Entry 1U45 (X-ray diffraction, 2.01 A resolution); this record covers chains C and A of the 3 polymer chains in the assembly.

== Chain C ==
Molecule: DNA template strand with 8-oxoguanine
Sequence (15 nucleotides; row label = number of the first residue in the row; numbering starts at 0):
     0 CATGCGAGTCAGGCT
Unresolved in the structure: 0-1, 13-14
Modified / non-standard residues: 8OG (8-oxo-2'-deoxy-guanosine-5'-monophosphate) at position 3

== Chain A ==
Name: DNA polymerase I
From: Geobacillus stearothermophilus
Notes: EC 2.7.7.7; fragment: analogous to the E. coli klenow fragment
Reference sequence: P52026 (DPO1_BACST); residue numbers follow UniProt; this construct covers 304-876
Chain sequence (580 residues; each row starts with the number of its first residue):
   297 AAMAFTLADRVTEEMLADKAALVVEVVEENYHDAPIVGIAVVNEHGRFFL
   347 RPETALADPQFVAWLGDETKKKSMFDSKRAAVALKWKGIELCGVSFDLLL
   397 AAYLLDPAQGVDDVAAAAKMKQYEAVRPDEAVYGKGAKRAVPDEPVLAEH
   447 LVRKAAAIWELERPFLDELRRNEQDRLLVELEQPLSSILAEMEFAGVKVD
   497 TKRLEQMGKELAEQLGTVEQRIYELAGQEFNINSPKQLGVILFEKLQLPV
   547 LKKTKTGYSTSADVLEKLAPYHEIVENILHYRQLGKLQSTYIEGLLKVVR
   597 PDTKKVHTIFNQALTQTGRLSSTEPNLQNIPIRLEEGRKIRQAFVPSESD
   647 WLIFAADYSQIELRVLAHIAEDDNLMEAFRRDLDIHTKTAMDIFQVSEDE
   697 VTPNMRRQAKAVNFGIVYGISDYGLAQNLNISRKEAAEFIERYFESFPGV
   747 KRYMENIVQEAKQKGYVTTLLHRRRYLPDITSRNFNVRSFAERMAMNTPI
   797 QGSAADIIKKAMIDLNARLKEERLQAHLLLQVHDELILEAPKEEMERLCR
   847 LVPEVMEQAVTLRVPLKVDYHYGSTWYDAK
Metal / ion sites: Mg2+: Asp-653, Tyr-654
Swiss-Prot annotation at these positions:
  - natural variant: Arg-306 (S306R: In strain: X; this construct carries the variant), Glu-309 (D309E: In strain: X; this construct carries the variant), Val-320 (V320L: In strain: X), Asp-329 (H329D: In strain: X; this construct carries the variant), His-341 (R341H: In strain: X; this construct carries the variant), Gln-356 (K356Q: In strain: X; this construct carries the variant), Val-358 (L358V: In strain: X; this construct carries the variant), Ser-369 (T369S: In strain: X; this construct carries the variant), Cys-388 (R388C: In strain: X; this construct carries the variant), Ser-391 (V391S: In strain: X; this construct carries the variant), Ala-411 (A411R: In strain: X), Ala-413 (V413A: In strain: X; this construct carries the variant), 33 further natural variant entries in UniProt

== How chain C and chain A interact ==
Pairs across the interface - 50 pairs, chain C then chain A:
  DT2(C) / Ser-717(A)  hydrogen bond to the base
  DT2(C) / Tyr-719(A)  sugar contact
  DT2(C) / Gly-720(A)  base contact
  DT2(C) / Arg-729(A)  hydrogen bond to the base
  DT2(C) / Phe-781(A)  base contact
  DT2(C) / Asn-782(A)  base contact
  DT2(C) / Phe-786(A)  sugar contact
  DT2(C) / Arg-789(A)  hydrogen bond to the sugar
  8OG_3(C) / Gly-711(A)  base contact
  8OG_3(C) / Tyr-714(A)  base contact
  8OG_3(C) / Ser-717(A)  sugar contact
  8OG_3(C) / Gly-720(A)  sugar contact
  8OG_3(C) / Leu-721(A)  base contact
  8OG_3(C) / Asn-724(A)  hydrogen bond to the base
  8OG_3(C) / Arg-789(A)  hydrogen bond to the phosphate
  DC4(C) / Tyr-714(A)  stacking on the base
  DC4(C) / Phe-786(A)  phosphate contact
  DC4(C) / Arg-789(A)  salt bridge to the phosphate
  DC4(C) / Asn-793(A)  sugar contact
  DC4(C) / Gln-797(A)  base contact
  DG5(C) / Gln-612(A)  phosphate contact
  DG5(C) / Thr-613(A)  sugar contact
  DG5(C) / Arg-615(A)  base contact
  DG5(C) / Arg-771(A)  salt bridge to the phosphate
  DG5(C) / Met-790(A)  phosphate contact
  DG5(C) / Gln-797(A)  hydrogen bond to the sugar
  DA6(C) / Leu-610(A)  phosphate contact
  DA6(C) / Thr-611(A)  phosphate contact
  DA6(C) / Gln-612(A)  hydrogen bond to the phosphate
  DA6(C) / Ser-617(A)  phosphate contact
  DG7(C) / Lys-582(A)  base contact
  DG7(C) / Leu-610(A)  phosphate contact
  DG7(C) / Ser-617(A)  hydrogen bond to the phosphate
  DG7(C) / Ser-618(A)  sugar contact
  DG7(C) / Thr-619(A)  phosphate contact
  DG7(C) / Asn-622(A)  hydrogen bond to the sugar
  DG7(C) / Asn-625(A)  base contact
  DT8(C) / Lys-582(A)  hydrogen bond to the base
  DT8(C) / Thr-619(A)  phosphate contact
  DT8(C) / Glu-620(A)  hydrogen bond to the phosphate
  DC9(C) / Ser-585(A)  sugar contact
  DC9(C) / Thr-586(A)  sugar contact
  DC9(C) / Gly-590(A)  phosphate contact
  DA10(C) / Asn-529(A)  phosphate contact
  DA10(C) / Ser-585(A)  phosphate contact
  DG11(C) / Asn-527(A)  hydrogen bond to the phosphate
  DG11(C) / Asn-529(A)  sugar contact
  DG11(C) / Ser-530(A)  hydrogen bond to the phosphate
  DG12(C) / Ser-530(A)  hydrogen bond to the phosphate
  DG12(C) / Gln-533(A)  hydrogen bond to the phosphate
Other interface residues (no listed pair), chain A (39 interface residues in all): Glu-589, Phe-710, Gly-715, His-829

== Overview ==
11 residues of chain C face 39 of chain A across their interface; the contacts include 15 hydrogen bonds, 2
salt bridges and 1 aromatic stacking contact. Polar pairs include DT2(C)/Ser-717(A), DT2(C)/Arg-729(A) and
8OG_3(C)/Asn-724(A). The Mg2+ site is built by Asp-653(A) and Tyr-654(A).
Chain C is DNA template strand with 8-oxoguanine and chain A is DNA polymerase I (Geobacillus
stearothermophilus); the structure, 8oxoguanine at the pre-insertion site of the polymerase active site, was
determined by X-ray diffraction, deposited together with 1U47, 1U48, 1U49 and 1U4B.
